5VJ1 - chains C and E of the 4 polymer chains in the assembly; structure by X-ray diffraction, 3.00 A resolution.

== Chain C ==
Molecule: MdcC
From: Pseudomonas fluorescens (strain ATCC BAA-477 / NRRL B-23932 / Pf-5)
UniProtKB: Q4K4F7 (MDCC_PSEF5); numbering as in UniProt (aligned over 1-99)
Amino-acid sequence (99 residues; row label = number of the first residue in the row):
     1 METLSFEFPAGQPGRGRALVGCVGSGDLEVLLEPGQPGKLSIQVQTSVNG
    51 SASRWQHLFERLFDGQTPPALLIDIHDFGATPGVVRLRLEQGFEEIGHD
Disordered / not traced: 98-99
Swiss-Prot annotation at these positions:
  - modified residue: Ser25 (O-(phosphoribosyl dephospho-coenzyme A)serine)
Reported in the primary citation:
  - post-translational modification sites: Ser25 (citing earlier work)
  - mutagenesis - R61A, P82A: unchanged binding to MdcA

== Chain E ==
Molecule: MdcE
From: Pseudomonas aeruginosa
Notes: EC 2.1.3.10
UniProtKB: A0A0C6EV56 (A0A0C6EV56_PSEAI); residue numbers follow UniProt; this construct covers 1-268
Amino-acid sequence (284 residues; each row starts with the number of its first residue; numbers below 1 keep their minus sign (Met-15 is residue -15)):
   -15 MGSSHHHHHHSQDPNSMSQPFASRGLAWFQALAGSLAPRPGDPASLRVAD
    35 AELDGYPVRFLAVVPDPDNPFPRARQGEVGLLEGWGLAAAVDEALEADRE
    85 APRKRALLAIVDVPSQAYGRREEALGIHQALAGAVDAYARARLAGHPLIG
   135 LLVGKAMSGAFLAHGYQANRLIALHDPGVMVHAMGKAAAARITLRSVEEL
   185 EALAAKVPPMAYDIDSYASLGLLWRTLPVETVEVPSTADLVRVRTCLGEA
   235 LADILGGPRDLGGRLGAANREASARVRRLLREQW
Disordered / not traced: -15 to 5
Differences from the reference sequence: initiating methionine (-15); expression tag (-14 to 0)
Small-molecule neighbours: coenzyme A (COA): Ser142, Ala167, Met168, Ile176, Thr177
Reported in the primary citation:
  - catalytic residues: Gln100, Ser142
  - mutagenesis - Q100E (10-fold), S142A (10-fold): decreased catalytic activity
  - mutagenesis - Y102F: unchanged catalytic activity
  - mutagenesis - Q100E/Y102F: abolished catalytic activity
  - catalytic residues: Tyr102 (proposed by the authors, not directly observed)

== Chain C / chain E interface ==
Residue-residue contacts (10):
  Pro9(C) with Arg209(E)
  Ala10(C) with Pro212(E)
  Gly11(C) with Pro212(E)
  Gln12(C) with His159(E); Pro212(E)
  Gly38(C) with Pro212(E)
  Gly65(C) with Leu207(E); Trp208(E)
  Thr67(C) with Arg209(E); Thr210(E), hydrogen bond (side chain-backbone)
Also at the interface, not in a pair above, chain C (10 interface residues in all): Pro37, Asp64, Gln66
Also at the interface, not in a pair above, chain E (7 interface residues in all): Leu211

== Summary ==
Chain C and chain E form an interface of 10 and 7 residues respectively, with 1 hydrogen bond. Its one
hydrogen-bonded contact is Thr67(C)-Thr210(E). Bound to chain E: coenzyme A. The paper reports catalytic
residues Gln100(E), Ser142(E) and Tyr102(E); Q100E and S142A of chain E reduce catalytic activity; 6
substitutions were tested in all.
Here chain C is MdcC (Pseudomonas fluorescens (strain ATCC BAA-477 / NRRL B-23932 / Pf-5)) and chain E is MdcE
(Pseudomonas aeruginosa). Entry 5VJ1 (Crystal structure of a Pseudomonas malonate decarboxylase
hetero-tetramer in complex with coenzyme A) was determined by X-ray diffraction together with 5VIP and 5VIT
from the same study.
